2R61 - chain A; structure by X-ray diffraction, 2.75 A resolution.

Chain A:
Protein: Exotoxin 3
From: Staphylococcus aureus
Reference sequence: Q9ZFS6 (Q9ZFS6_STAAU); residues 1-204 here correspond to UniProt positions 31-234 (UniProt number = residue number + 30)
Sequence (208 residues; numbered -3 to 204; the number before each row is that of its first residue; numbers below 1 keep their minus sign (Gly-3 is residue -3)):
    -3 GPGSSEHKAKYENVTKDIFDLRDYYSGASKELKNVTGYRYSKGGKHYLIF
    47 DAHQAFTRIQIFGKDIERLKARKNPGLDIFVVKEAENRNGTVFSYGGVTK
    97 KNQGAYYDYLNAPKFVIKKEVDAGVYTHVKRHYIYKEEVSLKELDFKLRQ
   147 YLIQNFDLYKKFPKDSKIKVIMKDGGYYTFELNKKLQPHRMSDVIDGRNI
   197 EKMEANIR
Disordered / not traced: -3 to 7, 85-86
Sequence notes: expression tag (-3 to 0)
Ligand contacts: s,r meso-tartaric acid (SRT): Arg35, Ile62, Leu65, Lys66, Ala67

In short:
Chain A binds s,r meso-tartaric acid.
Chain A is Exotoxin 3 (Staphylococcus aureus); the structure, Crystal structure of the Staphylococcal
superantigen-like protein SSL5 in complex with sialyl-Lewis X at pH 7.4, was determined by X-ray diffraction
together with 2Z8L from the same study.
